PDB entry 5S64 | X-ray diffraction, 2.75 A resolution | chains C and E of the 6 polymer chains in the assembly

[Chain C]
Molecule: Tubulin alpha-1B chain
Organism: Bos taurus
UniProt: P81947 (TBA1B_BOVIN); residue numbers follow UniProt; this construct covers 1-451
Amino-acid sequence (451 residues; row label = number of the first residue in the row):
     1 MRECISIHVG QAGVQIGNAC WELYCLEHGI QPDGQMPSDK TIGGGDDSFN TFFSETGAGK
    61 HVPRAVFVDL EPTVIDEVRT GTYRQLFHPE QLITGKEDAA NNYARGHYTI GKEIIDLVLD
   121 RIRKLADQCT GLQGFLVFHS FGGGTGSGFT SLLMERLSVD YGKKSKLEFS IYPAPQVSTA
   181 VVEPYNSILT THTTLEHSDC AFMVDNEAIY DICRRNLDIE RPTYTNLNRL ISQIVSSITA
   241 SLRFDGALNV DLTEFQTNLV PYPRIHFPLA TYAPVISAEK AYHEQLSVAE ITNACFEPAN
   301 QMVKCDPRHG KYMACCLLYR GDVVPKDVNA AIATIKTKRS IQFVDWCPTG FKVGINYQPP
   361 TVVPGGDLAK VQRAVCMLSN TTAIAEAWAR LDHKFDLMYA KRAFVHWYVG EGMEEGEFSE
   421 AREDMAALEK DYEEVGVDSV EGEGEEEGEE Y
Not modelled in the structure: 441-451
Metal / ion sites: Ca2+ site 1: D39, T41, G44, E55; Ca2+ site 2: E284 (shared with 1 residue of chain B)
Ligand contacts:
  - GTP (guanosine-5'-triphosphate): G10, Q11, A12, Q15, I16, D69, D98, A99, A100, N101, S140, G142, G143, G144, T145, G146, I171, P173, V177, S178, T179, E183, N206, Y224, L227, N228, I231
  - TVP ((2S)-1-acetyl-2-methyl-1,2,3,4-tetrahydroquinoline): L248, P325, V328, N329, V353, I355

[Chain E]
Molecule: Stathmin-4
Organism: Rattus norvegicus
UniProt: P63043 (STMN4_RAT); residues 5-145 here correspond to UniProt positions 49-189 (UniProt number = residue number + 44)
Amino-acid sequence (143 residues; each row starts with the number of its first residue):
     3 MADMEVIELN KCTSGQSFEV ILKPPSFDGV PEFNASLPRR RDPSLEEIQK KLEAAEERRK
    63 YQEAELLKHL AEKREHEREV IQKAIEENNN FIKMAKEKLA QKMESNKENR EAHLAAMLER
   123 LQEKDKHAEE VRKNKELKEE ASR
Not modelled in the structure: 3-5, 29-43, 144-145
Differences from the reference sequence: initiating methionine (3); expression tag (4)
Swiss-Prot annotation at these positions:
  - modified residue: S46 (Phosphoserine)

[Interface between chain C and chain E]
Pairs across the interface - 30 pairs, chain C then chain E:
  H107(C) with M105(E)
  Y108(C) with K104(E); M105(E), hydrophobic; N108(E)
  T109(C) with R112(E)
  K112(C) with M105(E)
  E155(C) with L101(E); K104(E), salt bridge
  R156(C) with L101(E)
  S158(C) with I94(E)
  V159(C) with I94(E); K98(E)
  G162(C) with I94(E)
  K163(C) with N90(E); F93(E)
  T193(C) with K104(E)
  E196(C) with F93(E)
  H197(C) with A97(E)
  V409(C) with H115(E), hydrogen bond (backbone-side chain)
  G410(C) with R112(E); H115(E)
  E411(C) with N108(E); R112(E), salt bridge
  G412(C) with N108(E), hydrogen bond (backbone-side chain); N111(E), hydrogen bond (backbone-side chain); R112(E)
  M413(C) with N108(E)
  E414(C) with S107(E), hydrogen bond; N111(E), hydrogen bond
  E417(C) with K104(E)
Other interface residues (no listed pair), chain C (21 interface residues in all): L152
Other interface residues (no listed pair), chain E (16 interface residues in all): E89, K100, K109

[Overview]
21 residues of chain C and 16 residues of chain E are in contact; the contacts include 5 hydrogen bonds and 2
salt bridges. Polar contacts include E155(C)-K104(E), E411(C)-R112(E) and V409(C)-H115(E). Bound to chain C:
GTP and compound TVP.
Here chain C is Tubulin alpha-1B chain (Bos taurus) and chain E is Stathmin-4 (Rattus norvegicus). Entry 5S64
(Tubulin-Z28870646-complex) was determined by X-ray diffraction (same publication as 5S4L, 5S4M, 5S4N, 5S4O,
5S4P, 5S4Q and 52 further entries).
